7X5A - chains B and E of the 12 polymer chains in the assembly; structure by electron microscopy, 3.01 A resolution.

# Chain B (and E)
Protein: Holliday junction ATP-dependent DNA helicase RuvA
Organism: Pseudomonas aeruginosa PAO1
Notes: EC 3.6.4.12; chain E of this document is another copy of the same molecule, construct and numbering; everything in this record applies to it too
Reference sequence: Q51425 (RUVA_PSEAE); numbering as in UniProt (aligned over 1-137)
Chain sequence (137 residues; each row starts with the number of its first residue):
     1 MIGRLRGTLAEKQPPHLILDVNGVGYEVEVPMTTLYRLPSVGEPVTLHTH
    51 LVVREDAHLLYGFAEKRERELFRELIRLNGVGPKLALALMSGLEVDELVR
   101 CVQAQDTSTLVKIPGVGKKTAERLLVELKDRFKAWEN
Unresolved in the structure: 136-137
What the authors report for this chain:
  - mutagenesis - E55A, D56A, E122K/V126A/D130K: decreased catalytic activity
  - binding site for the 26-nt DNA strand: Arg54
  - mutagenesis - R54A: abolished catalytic activity
  - self-association interface (contacts with another copy of this molecule): Asp130

# Chain B / chain E interface
Pairs across the interface (10; chain B residue first):
  Lys119(B) - Val126(E)  hydrogen bond (side chain-backbone)
  Lys119(B) - Glu127(E)
  Lys119(B) - Asp130(E)  salt bridge
  Glu122(B) - Val126(E)
  Val126(B) - Lys119(E)  hydrogen bond (backbone-side chain)
  Val126(B) - Glu122(E)
  Glu127(B) - Lys119(E)
  Glu127(B) - Arg123(E)  salt bridge
  Lys129(B) - Glu122(E)  salt bridge
  Asp130(B) - Lys119(E)  salt bridge
Interface residues without a listed pair, chain B (8 interface residues in all): Asn79, Arg123
Interface residues without a listed pair, chain E (7 interface residues in all): Asn79

# Overview
Chain B and chain E form an interface of 8 and 7 residues respectively, with 2 hydrogen bonds and 4 salt
bridges. Among the polar pairs are Lys119(B)-Asp130(E), Glu127(B)-Arg123(E) and Lys129(B)-Glu122(E). From the
paper: a binding site for the 26-nt DNA strand at Arg54(B); E55A, D56A and E122K/V126A/D130K of chain B reduce
catalytic activity.
Chain B and chain E are both Holliday junction ATP-dependent DNA helicase RuvA (Pseudomonas aeruginosa PAO1);
the structure, CryoEM structure of RuvA-Holliday junction complex, was determined by electron microscopy,
deposited together with 7X7P, 7X7Q and 7X5B.
